Entry 8WWN (electron microscopy, 2.65 A resolution); this record covers chains R and L of the 6 polymer chains in the assembly.

# Chain R
Protein: Fusion protein 1, Melanin-concentrating hormone receptor 1, Fusion protein 2
From: Homo sapiens
Reference sequence: Q99705 (MCHR1_HUMAN); residues 1-396 carry their UniProt numbers (396 of 624 residues fall inside the UniProt entry; the rest is not from it)
Chain sequence (624 residues; row label = number of the first residue in the row; numbers below 1 keep their minus sign (Asp-52 is residue -52)):
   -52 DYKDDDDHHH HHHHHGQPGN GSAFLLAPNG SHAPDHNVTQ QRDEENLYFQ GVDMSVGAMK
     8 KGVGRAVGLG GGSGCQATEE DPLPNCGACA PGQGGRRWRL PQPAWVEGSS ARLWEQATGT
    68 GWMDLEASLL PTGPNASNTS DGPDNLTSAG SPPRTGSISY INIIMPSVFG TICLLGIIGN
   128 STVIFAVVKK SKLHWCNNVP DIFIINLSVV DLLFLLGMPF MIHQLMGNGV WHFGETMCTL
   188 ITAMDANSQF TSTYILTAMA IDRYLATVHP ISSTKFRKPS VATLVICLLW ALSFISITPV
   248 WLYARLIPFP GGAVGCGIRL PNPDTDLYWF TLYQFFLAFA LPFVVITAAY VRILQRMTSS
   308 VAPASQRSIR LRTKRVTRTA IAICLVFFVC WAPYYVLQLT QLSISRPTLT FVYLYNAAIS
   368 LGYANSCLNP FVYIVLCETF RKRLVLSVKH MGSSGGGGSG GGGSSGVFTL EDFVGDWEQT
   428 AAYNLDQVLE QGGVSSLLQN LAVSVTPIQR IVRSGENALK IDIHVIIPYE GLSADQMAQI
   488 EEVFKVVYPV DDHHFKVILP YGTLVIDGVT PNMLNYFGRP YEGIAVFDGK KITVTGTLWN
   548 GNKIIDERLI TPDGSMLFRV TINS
Disordered / not traced: -52 to 106, 396-571
Disulfides: Cys185-Cys263
From the paper describing this entry:
  - mutagenesis - K139A, K139E: abolished signaling with Melanin-concentrating hormone (chain L)
  - mutagenesis - Q196A, Y362A, I366A, Y370A: decreased signaling with Melanin-concentrating hormone (chain L)
  - mutagenesis - Q196A, I366A, Y370A: unchanged expression

# Chain L
Protein: Melanin-concentrating hormone
Reference sequence: P20382 (MCH_HUMAN); residues 1-19 here correspond to UniProt positions 147-165 (UniProt number = residue number + 146)
Chain sequence (19 residues; each row starts with the number of its first residue):
     1 DFDMLRCMLG RVYRPCWQV
Disordered / not traced: 18-19
Disulfides: Cys7-Cys16

# How chain R and chain L interact
Pairs across the interface (49; chain R residue first):
  Phe161(R) - Arg11(L)
  Met168(R) - Arg11(L)
  Met168(R) - Val12(L)  hydrophobic
  Gln171(R) - Val12(L)
  Gln171(R) - Tyr13(L)  hydrogen bond (backbone-side chain)
  Leu172(R) - Phe2(L)
  Leu172(R) - Tyr13(L)
  Gly174(R) - Asp1(L)  hydrogen bond (backbone-backbone)
  Gly174(R) - Phe2(L)
  Asn175(R) - Phe2(L)
  Asn175(R) - Arg6(L)
  Gly176(R) - Phe2(L)
  Gly176(R) - Arg6(L)  hydrogen bond (backbone-side chain)
  Thr189(R) - Val12(L)
  Asp192(R) - Arg11(L)  salt bridge
  Gln196(R) - Arg11(L)  hydrogen bond
  Ile254(R) - Tyr13(L)
  Ile254(R) - Arg14(L)
  Ile254(R) - Pro15(L)
  Phe256(R) - Arg6(L)
  Phe256(R) - Tyr13(L)  hydrophobic
  Cys263(R) - Val12(L)
  Cys263(R) - Tyr13(L)  hydrogen bond (backbone-backbone)
  Gly264(R) - Val12(L)
  Gly264(R) - Tyr13(L)
  Ile265(R) - Leu9(L)  hydrophobic
  Ile265(R) - Val12(L)  hydrophobic
  Ile265(R) - Tyr13(L)  hydrogen bond (backbone-backbone)
  Ile265(R) - Pro15(L)
  Leu274(R) - Leu9(L)  hydrophobic
  Phe277(R) - Leu9(L)  hydrophobic
  Tyr341(R) - Gly10(L)
  Tyr341(R) - Arg11(L)
  Gln345(R) - Leu9(L)
  Gln345(R) - Gly10(L)  hydrogen bond (side chain-backbone)
  Gln348(R) - Met8(L)  hydrogen bond (side chain-backbone)
  Gln348(R) - Arg14(L)
  Ile351(R) - Arg14(L)
  Ser352(R) - Cys7(L)
  Pro354(R) - Leu5(L)
  Pro354(R) - Cys7(L)
  Thr355(R) - Leu5(L)
  Leu356(R) - Leu5(L)  hydrophobic
  Val359(R) - Met4(L)
  Tyr360(R) - Met4(L)  hydrophobic
  Tyr362(R) - Met8(L)  hydrophobic
  Tyr362(R) - Gly10(L)  hydrogen bond (side chain-backbone)
  Ile366(R) - Arg11(L)
  Tyr370(R) - Arg11(L)
Also at the interface, not in a pair above, chain R (36 interface residues in all): Asn109, Ala193, Leu267, Thr278, Trp338, Asn363
Also at the interface, not in a pair above, chain L (15 interface residues in all): Cys16

# Overview
The interface between chain R and chain L involves 36 residues on one side and 15 on the other; the contacts
include 9 hydrogen bonds and 1 salt bridge. Polar pairs include Asp192(R)-Arg11(L), Gln171(R)-Tyr13(L) and
Gly176(R)-Arg6(L). From the paper: Q196A, Y362A and I366A of chain R, among others, reduce signaling with
Melanin-concentrating hormone (chain L); K139A and K139E of chain R abolish signaling with
Melanin-concentrating hormone (chain L).
Here chain R is Fusion protein 1, Melanin-concentrating hormone receptor 1, Fusion protein 2 (Homo sapiens)
and chain L is Melanin-concentrating hormone. Entry 8WWN (MCH-MCHR1-Gi complex,L1 state) was determined by
electron microscopy (same publication as 8WWK, 8WWL and 8WWM).
